PDB entry 6BJG | X-ray diffraction, 2.29 A resolution | chains B and D of the 4 polymer chains in the assembly

# Chain B
Molecule: RNA silencing suppressor p19
From: Carnation Italian ringspot virus
UniProt: Q66104 (P19_CIRV); numbering as in UniProt (aligned over 1-172)
Chain sequence (172 residues; numbered 1 to 172; the number before each row is that of its first residue):
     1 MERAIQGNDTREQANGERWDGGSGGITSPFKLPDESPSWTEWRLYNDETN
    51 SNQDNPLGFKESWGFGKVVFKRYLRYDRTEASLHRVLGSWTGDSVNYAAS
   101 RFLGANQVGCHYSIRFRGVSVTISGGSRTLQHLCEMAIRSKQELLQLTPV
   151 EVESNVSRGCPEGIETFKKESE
Not modelled in the structure: 50-52, 150-172
Construct notes: engineered mutation His-111 (Thr in Q66104)
From the paper describing this entry:
  - binding site for the 21-nt RNA strand (chain D): His-111

# Chain D
Molecule: 21-nt RNA strand
Sequence (21 nucleotides; each row starts with the number of its first residue):
     1 CGUACGCGGAAUACUUCGAUU

# How chain B and chain D interact
Contacting residue pairs (16):
  Arg-11(B) / G9(D)  hydrogen bond to the phosphate
  Arg-11(B) / A10(D)  salt bridge to the phosphate
  Trp-39(B) / A19(D)  stacking on the base
  Trp-39(B) / U20(D)  phosphate contact
  Gly-66(B) / G9(D)  sugar contact
  Lys-67(B) / G8(D)  sugar contact
  Lys-67(B) / G9(D)  salt bridge to the phosphate
  Val-69(B) / A10(D)  sugar contact
  Lys-71(B) / A11(D)  salt bridge to the phosphate
  His-111(B) / A10(D)  hydrogen bond to the sugar
  Ser-113(B) / A11(D)  sugar contact
  Arg-115(B) / U12(D)  salt bridge to the phosphate
  Arg-115(B) / A13(D)  salt bridge to the phosphate
  Ser-120(B) / A11(D)  hydrogen bond to the sugar
  Ser-120(B) / U12(D)  sugar contact
  Thr-122(B) / A11(D)  sugar contact
Also at the interface, not in a pair above, chain B (13 interface residues in all): Ser-62, Gly-118

# Overview
13 residues of chain B face 8 of chain D across their interface, with 3 hydrogen bonds, 5 salt bridges and 1
aromatic stacking contact. Polar pairs include His-111(B)/A10(D), Ser-120(B)/A11(D) and Arg-11(B)/G9(D). From
the paper: a binding site for the 21-nt RNA strand (chain D) at His-111(B).
Here chain B is RNA silencing suppressor p19 (Carnation Italian ringspot virus) and chain D is a 21-nt RNA
strand. Entry 6BJG (CIRV p19 mutant T111H in complex with siRNA) was determined by X-ray diffraction together
with 6BJH and 6BJV from the same study.
